5N74 - chains A and B of the 4 polymer chains in the assembly; structure by X-ray diffraction, 2.30 A resolution.

== Chain A (and B) ==
Protein: Microtubule-associated protein RP/EB family member 1
Organism: Homo sapiens
Notes: chain B of this document is another copy of the same molecule, construct and numbering; everything in this record applies to it too
UniProtKB: Q15691 (MARE1_HUMAN); numbering as in UniProt (aligned over 191-248)
Sequence (58 residues; each row starts with the number of its first residue):
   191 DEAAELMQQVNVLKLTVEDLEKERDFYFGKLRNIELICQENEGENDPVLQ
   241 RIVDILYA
Disordered / not traced: 191-193 (chain B: 191-192)
Curated features (UniProtKB/Swiss-Prot):
  - region: Thr206 to Glu211 (Interaction with APC), Lys220 to Ile242 (APC-binding)
  - modified residue: Lys220 (N6-acetyllysine)
  - mutagenesis: Lys220 (K220R: Abolished acetylation by KAT2B/PCAF, impairing kinetochore-microtubule interactions during mitosis)

== Interface between chain A and chain B ==
Residue-residue contacts (55; chain A residue first):
  Glu195(A) - Leu196(B)
  Gln199(A) - Val200(B)
  Val200(A) - Leu196(B)  hydrophobic
  Val200(A) - Gln199(B)
  Val200(A) - Val200(B)  hydrophobic
  Val200(A) - Leu203(B)
  Leu203(A) - Val200(B)
  Leu203(A) - Leu203(B)  hydrophobic
  Thr206(A) - Val207(B)
  Val207(A) - Thr206(B)
  Val207(A) - Val207(B)  hydrophobic
  Val207(A) - Leu210(B)
  Leu210(A) - Val207(B)
  Leu210(A) - Leu210(B)  hydrophobic
  Leu210(A) - Arg214(B)
  Glu213(A) - Arg214(B)  salt bridge
  Arg214(A) - Leu210(B)
  Arg214(A) - Glu213(B)  salt bridge
  Arg214(A) - Tyr217(B)
  Phe216(A) - Ala248(B)
  Tyr217(A) - Arg214(B)
  Tyr217(A) - Tyr217(B)  hydrophobic
  Tyr217(A) - Phe218(B)
  Tyr217(A) - Leu221(B)  hydrophobic
  Phe218(A) - Tyr217(B)
  Lys220(A) - Leu221(B)
  Lys220(A) - Ile245(B)  hydrogen bond (side chain-backbone)
  Lys220(A) - Leu246(B)  hydrogen bond (side chain-backbone)
  Lys220(A) - Ala248(B)  hydrogen bond (side chain-backbone)
  Leu221(A) - Tyr217(B)  hydrophobic
  Leu221(A) - Lys220(B)
  Leu221(A) - Leu221(B)  hydrophobic
  Asn223(A) - Ile245(B)
  Ile224(A) - Ile245(B)  hydrophobic
  Ile224(A) - Leu246(B)  hydrophobic
  Ile227(A) - Val238(B)  hydrophobic
  Ile227(A) - Ile245(B)  hydrophobic
  Asn231(A) - Val238(B)
  Glu234(A) - Asp236(B)
  Asp236(A) - Asp236(B)
  Val238(A) - Ile227(B)  hydrophobic
  Val238(A) - Asn231(B)
  Val238(A) - Leu239(B)  hydrophobic
  Leu239(A) - Ile242(B)  hydrophobic
  Arg241(A) - Ile227(B)
  Arg241(A) - Glu230(B)  salt bridge
  Ile242(A) - Ile224(B)  hydrophobic
  Ile242(A) - Leu239(B)  hydrophobic
  Ile245(A) - Lys220(B)  hydrogen bond (backbone-side chain)
  Ile245(A) - Asn223(B)
  Ile245(A) - Ile227(B)  hydrophobic
  Leu246(A) - Lys220(B)  hydrogen bond (backbone-side chain)
  Leu246(A) - Ile224(B)  hydrophobic
  Ala248(A) - Phe216(B)
  Ala248(A) - Lys220(B)  hydrogen bond (backbone-side chain)
Also at the interface, not in a pair above, chain A (31 interface residues in all): Met197, Lys204, Glu211, Tyr247
Also at the interface, not in a pair above, chain B (32 interface residues in all): Ala193, Lys204, Glu211, Cys228, Arg241, Tyr247

== Summary ==
The interface between chain A and chain B involves 31 residues on one side and 32 on the other, with 6
hydrogen bonds and 3 salt bridges. Polar contacts include Glu213(A)-Arg214(B), Arg241(A)-Glu230(B) and
Lys220(A)-Ile245(B). UniProt lists one mutagenesis site on chain A.
Chain A and chain B are both Microtubule-associated protein RP/EB family member 1 (Homo sapiens); the
structure, Microtubule end binding protein complex, was determined by X-ray diffraction.
